PDB entry 4HUW | X-ray diffraction, 3.16 A resolution | chains A and B of the 6 polymer chains in the assembly

# Chain A
Molecule: H-2 class I histocompatibility antigen, D-B alpha chain
Organism: Mus musculus
Reference sequence: P01899 (HA11_MOUSE); residues 1-280 here correspond to UniProt positions 25-304 (UniProt number = residue number + 24)
Sequence (281 residues; row label = number of the first residue in the row; numbering starts at 0):
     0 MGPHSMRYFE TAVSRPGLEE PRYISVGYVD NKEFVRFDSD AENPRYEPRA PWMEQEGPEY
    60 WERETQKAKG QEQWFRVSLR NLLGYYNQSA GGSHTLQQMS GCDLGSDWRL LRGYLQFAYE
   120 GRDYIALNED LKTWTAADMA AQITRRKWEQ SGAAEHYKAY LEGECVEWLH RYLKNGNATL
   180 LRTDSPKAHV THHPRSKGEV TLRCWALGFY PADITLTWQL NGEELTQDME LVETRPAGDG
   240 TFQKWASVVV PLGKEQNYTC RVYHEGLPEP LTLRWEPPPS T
Not modelled in the structure: 0, 278-280
Sequence notes: initiating methionine (0)
Disulfides: Cys-101/Cys-164, Cys-203/Cys-259
What the authors report for this chain:
  - conformationally variable residues (side-chain flip): His-155
  - mutagenesis - H155A: decreased stability in response to NP366

# Chain B
Molecule: Beta-2-microglobulin
Organism: Mus musculus
Reference sequence: P01887 (B2MG_MOUSE); residues 1-99 here correspond to UniProt positions 21-119 (UniProt number = residue number + 20)
Sequence (100 residues; numbered 0 to 99; the number before each row is that of its first residue; numbering starts at 0):
     0 MIQKTPQIQV YSRHPPENGK PNILNCYVTQ FHPPHIEIQM LKNGKKIPKV EMSDMSFSKD
    60 WSFYILAHTE FTPTETDTYA CRVKHASMAE PKTVYWDRDM
Sequence notes: initiating methionine (0)
Disulfides: Cys-25/Cys-80

# Chain A / chain B interface
Contacting residue pairs (60):
  Phe-8(A) / Phe-56(B)
  Phe-8(A) / Ser-57(B)
  Glu-9(A) / Phe-56(B)
  Thr-10(A) / Phe-56(B)
  Thr-10(A) / Phe-62(B)
  Val-12(A) / Pro-33(B)  hydrophobic
  Arg-21(A) / Met-54(B)
  Ile-23(A) / Met-54(B)  hydrophobic
  Val-25(A) / Met-54(B)
  Tyr-27(A) / Ser-55(B)
  Tyr-27(A) / Tyr-63(B)
  Glu-32(A) / Ser-55(B)
  Arg-35(A) / Asp-53(B)
  Arg-35(A) / Met-54(B)  hydrogen bond (side chain-backbone)
  Arg-35(A) / Ser-55(B)  hydrogen bond
  Arg-48(A) / Asp-53(B)  salt bridge
  Thr-94(A) / His-31(B)
  Thr-94(A) / Pro-33(B)
  Gln-96(A) / His-31(B)
  Gln-96(A) / Phe-56(B)
  Gln-96(A) / Trp-60(B)  hydrogen bond (side chain-backbone)
  Gln-96(A) / Phe-62(B)
  Gln-97(A) / Phe-56(B)
  Met-98(A) / Phe-56(B)  hydrophobic
  Met-98(A) / Lys-58(B)
  Met-98(A) / Trp-60(B)  hydrophobic
  Gln-115(A) / Trp-60(B)
  Phe-116(A) / Trp-60(B)
  Ala-117(A) / Trp-60(B)
  Glu-119(A) / Ile-1(B)
  Glu-119(A) / His-31(B)  hydrogen bond (backbone-side chain)
  Gly-120(A) / His-31(B)  hydrogen bond (backbone-side chain)
  Gly-120(A) / Trp-60(B)
  Arg-121(A) / Ile-1(B)
  Asp-122(A) / Trp-60(B)  hydrogen bond
  His-192(A) / Asp-98(B)  salt bridge
  Arg-202(A) / Asp-98(B)  hydrogen bond (side chain-backbone)
  Arg-202(A) / Met-99(B)
  Trp-204(A) / Asp-98(B)
  Trp-204(A) / Met-99(B)  hydrophobic
  Val-231(A) / Gln-8(B)
  Glu-232(A) / Gln-8(B)
  Thr-233(A) / Tyr-26(B)
  Arg-234(A) / Gln-8(B)
  Arg-234(A) / Tyr-10(B)
  Arg-234(A) / Tyr-26(B)
  Arg-234(A) / Met-99(B)  hydrogen bond (side chain-backbone)
  Pro-235(A) / Tyr-10(B)  hydrogen bond (backbone-side chain)
  Pro-235(A) / Asn-24(B)
  Pro-235(A) / Tyr-26(B)
  Pro-235(A) / Leu-65(B)  hydrophobic
  Ala-236(A) / Arg-12(B)  hydrogen bond (backbone-side chain)
  Ala-236(A) / Asn-24(B)  hydrogen bond (backbone-side chain)
  Gly-237(A) / Arg-12(B)
  Gly-237(A) / Leu-65(B)
  Asp-238(A) / Arg-12(B)
  Gln-242(A) / Tyr-10(B)
  Gln-242(A) / Ser-11(B)  hydrogen bond (side chain-backbone)
  Gln-242(A) / Arg-12(B)  hydrogen bond (side chain-backbone)
  Trp-244(A) / Met-99(B)  hydrogen bond (side chain-backbone)
Other interface residues (no listed pair), chain A (37 interface residues in all): Tyr-113, Leu-206
Other interface residues (no listed pair), chain B (26 interface residues in all): Met-0, His-13, Pro-14, Asp-59, Arg-97

# In short
The interface between chain A and chain B involves 37 residues on one side and 26 on the other; the contacts
include 14 hydrogen bonds and 2 salt bridges. Polar contacts include Arg-48(A)/Asp-53(B), His-192(A)/Asp-98(B)
and Arg-35(A)/Met-54(B). The paper reports that H155A of chain A reduces stability in response to NP366;
conformational variability at His-155(A).
Here chain A is H-2 class I histocompatibility antigen, D-B alpha chain and chain B is Beta-2-microglobulin,
both from Mus musculus. Entry 4HUW (Crystal Structure of H2Db-NPM6T) was determined by X-ray diffraction,
deposited together with 4HUU, 4HUV, 4HUX and 4HV8.
